Entry 7PFV (electron microscopy, 4.40 A resolution (low resolution: residue-level contacts below are approximate; hydrogen-bond / salt-bridge calls are withheld)); this record covers chains C and I of the 11 polymer chains in the assembly.

Chain C:
Protein: Histone H2A type 1-B/E
Organism: Homo sapiens
Reference sequence: P04908 (H2A1B_HUMAN); residues 0-129 here correspond to UniProt positions 1-130 (UniProt number = residue number + 1)
Chain sequence (147 residues; each row starts with the number of its first residue; numbers below 1 keep their minus sign (His-17 is residue -17)):
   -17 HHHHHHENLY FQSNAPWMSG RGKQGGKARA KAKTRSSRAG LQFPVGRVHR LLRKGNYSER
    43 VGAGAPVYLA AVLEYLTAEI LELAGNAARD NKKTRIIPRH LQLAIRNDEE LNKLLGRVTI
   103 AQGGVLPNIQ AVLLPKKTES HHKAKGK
Not modelled in the structure: -17 to 9, 119-129
Differences from the reference sequence: expression tag (-17 to -1)
UniProt features mapped onto this chain:
  - modified residue: Ser1 (N-acetylserine), Arg3 (Citrulline), Lys5 (N6-(2-hydroxyisobutyryl)lysine), Lys9 (N6-(2-hydroxyisobutyryl)lysine), Lys13 (N6-(beta-hydroxybutyryl)lysine), Lys36 (N6-(2-hydroxyisobutyryl)lysine), Lys74 (N6-(2-hydroxyisobutyryl)lysine), Lys75 (N6-(2-hydroxyisobutyryl)lysine), Lys95 (N6-(2-hydroxyisobutyryl)lysine), Gln104 (N5-methylglutamine), Lys118 (N6-(2-hydroxyisobutyryl)lysine), Lys119 (N6-crotonyllysine), Thr120 (Phosphothreonine), Lys125 (N6-crotonyllysine)
  - cross-link (Glycyl lysine isopeptide (Lys-Gly)): Lys13 (interchain with G-Cter in ubiquitin), Lys15 (interchain with G-Cter in ubiquitin), Lys119 (interchain with G-Cter in ubiquitin)

Chain I:
Molecule: 177-nt DNA strand
Organism: synthetic construct
Sequence (177 nucleotides; row label = number of the first residue in the row):
    16 GGCCGCCACT GGCCACTGGA GAATCCCGGT GCCGAGGCCG CTCAATTGGT CGTAGACAGC
    76 TCTAGCACCG CTTAAACGCA CGTACGCGCT GTCCCCCGCG TTTTAACCGC CAAGGGGATT
   136 ACTCCCTAGT CTCCAGGCAC GTGTCACATA TATACATCCT GTGCATGTAA GTGCATG

How chain C and chain I interact:
Contacting residue pairs (18):
  Arg11(C) - DT61(I)
  Arg11(C) - DT62(I)
  Ala12(C) - DG63(I)
  Lys13(C) - DT62(I)
  Ala14(C) - DT61(I)
  Ala14(C) - DT62(I)
  Lys15(C) - DT61(I)
  Lys15(C) - DT62(I)
  Thr16(C) - DT61(I)
  Arg17(C) - DT61(I)
  Arg20(C) - DT62(I)
  Gly28(C) - DA60(I)
  Gly28(C) - DT61(I)
  Arg29(C) - DA60(I)
  Arg32(C) - DA60(I)
  Arg42(C) - DG67(I)
  Arg42(C) - DA69(I)
  Arg77(C) - DA50(I)
Interface residues without a listed pair, chain I (8 interface residues in all): DA59

In short:
The interface between chain C and chain I involves 13 residues on one side and 8 on the other.
Here chain C is Histone H2A type 1-B/E (Homo sapiens) and chain I is a 177-nt DNA strand (synthetic
construct). Entry 7PFV (Nucleosome 1 of the 4x207 nucleosome array containing H1) was determined by electron
microscopy (same publication as 7PET, 7PEU, 7PEV, 7PEW, 7PEX, 7PEY and 16 further entries).
